4DHX - chains A and B of the 3 polymer chains in the assembly; structure by X-ray diffraction, 2.10 A resolution.

# Chain A
Molecule: 80 kDa MCM3-associated protein
Source organism: Homo sapiens
Notes: fragment: ENY2-binding region residues 1163-1235
UniProtKB: O60318 (MCM3A_HUMAN); residues 1162-1234 here correspond to UniProt positions 1163-1235 (UniProt number = residue number + 1)
Chain sequence (75 residues; numbered 1160 to 1234; the number before each row is that of its first residue):
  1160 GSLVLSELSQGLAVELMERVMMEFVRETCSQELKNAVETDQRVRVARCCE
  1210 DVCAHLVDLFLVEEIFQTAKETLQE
Unresolved in the structure: 1160-1161, 1234
Sequence notes: expression tag (1160-1161)

# Chain B
Molecule: Enhancer of yellow 2 transcription factor homolog
Source organism: Homo sapiens
UniProtKB: Q9NPA8 (ENY2_HUMAN); residue numbers follow UniProt; this construct covers 1-101
Chain sequence (101 residues; each row starts with the number of its first residue):
     1 MVVSKMNKDAQMRAAINQKLIETGERERLKELLRAKLIECGWKDQLKAHC
    51 KEVIKEKGLEHVTVDDLVAEITPKGRALVPDSVKKELLQRIRTFLAQHAS
   101 L
Unresolved in the structure: 1-8, 100-101
Curated features (UniProtKB/Swiss-Prot):
  - cross-link: K74 (Glycyl lysine isopeptide (Lys-Gly) (interchain with G-Cter in SUMO2))

# Interface between chain A and chain B
Contacting residue pairs (50):
  V1163(A) - R92(B)
  L1167(A) - R13(B)
  S1168(A) - L88(B)
  S1168(A) - R92(B)  hydrogen bond
  Q1169(A) - L88(B)
  G1170(A) - R13(B)
  L1171(A) - R13(B)
  L1171(A) - I16(B)  hydrophobic
  A1172(A) - L87(B)
  A1172(A) - L88(B)  hydrophobic
  E1174(A) - R13(B)  salt bridge
  L1175(A) - R26(B)
  L1175(A) - L29(B)  hydrophobic
  L1175(A) - L87(B)  hydrophobic
  M1176(A) - L33(B)  hydrophobic
  M1176(A) - V79(B)  hydrophobic
  M1176(A) - V83(B)  hydrophobic
  M1176(A) - K84(B)
  M1176(A) - L87(B)  hydrophobic
  E1177(A) - R76(B)  salt bridge
  R1178(A) - R26(B)
  V1179(A) - K30(B)
  V1179(A) - R34(B)
  M1180(A) - W42(B)  hydrophobic
  M1180(A) - R76(B)
  M1181(A) - T72(B)
  M1181(A) - R76(B)
  E1182(A) - K30(B)  salt bridge
  F1183(A) - R34(B)
  F1183(A) - I38(B)  hydrophobic
  F1183(A) - W42(B)  hydrophobic
  F1183(A) - K43(B)
  V1184(A) - W42(B)  hydrophobic
  V1184(A) - L46(B)  hydrophobic
  V1184(A) - T72(B)
  E1186(A) - R34(B)  salt bridge
  T1187(A) - K43(B)
  T1187(A) - K47(B)
  C1188(A) - C50(B)  hydrophobic
  C1188(A) - L67(B)
  C1188(A) - V68(B)  hydrophobic
  E1191(A) - K47(B)
  L1192(A) - L59(B)  hydrophobic
  L1192(A) - V62(B)  hydrophobic
  L1192(A) - T63(B)
  L1192(A) - V64(B)  hydrophobic
  L1192(A) - L67(B)  hydrophobic
  A1195(A) - L59(B)
  D1199(A) - L59(B)
  R1203(A) - E60(B)  salt bridge
Other interface residues (no listed pair), chain A (29 interface residues in all): R1185, S1189, V1196
Other interface residues (no listed pair), chain B (34 interface residues in all): M12, L37, I54, I71, I91, L95
Interface features reported in the paper:
  - interface residues, chain A: S1168(A)

# Summary
29 residues of chain A and 34 residues of chain B are in contact; the contacts include 1 hydrogen bond and 5
salt bridges. Polar contacts include E1174(A)-R13(B), E1177(A)-R76(B) and E1182(A)-K30(B). From the paper: the
interface residue S1168(A).
Here chain A is 80 kDa MCM3-associated protein and chain B is Enhancer of yellow 2 transcription factor
homolog, both from Homo sapiens. Entry 4DHX (ENY2:GANP complex) was determined by X-ray diffraction.
